PDB entry 3ZZ0 | X-ray diffraction, 2.80 A resolution | chain A

[Chain A]
Molecule: Elongation factor G
Organism: Staphylococcus aureus
UniProt: P68790 (EFG_STAAU); residues 1-693 here = UniProt positions 1-693
Amino-acid sequence (693 residues; row label = number of the first residue in the row):
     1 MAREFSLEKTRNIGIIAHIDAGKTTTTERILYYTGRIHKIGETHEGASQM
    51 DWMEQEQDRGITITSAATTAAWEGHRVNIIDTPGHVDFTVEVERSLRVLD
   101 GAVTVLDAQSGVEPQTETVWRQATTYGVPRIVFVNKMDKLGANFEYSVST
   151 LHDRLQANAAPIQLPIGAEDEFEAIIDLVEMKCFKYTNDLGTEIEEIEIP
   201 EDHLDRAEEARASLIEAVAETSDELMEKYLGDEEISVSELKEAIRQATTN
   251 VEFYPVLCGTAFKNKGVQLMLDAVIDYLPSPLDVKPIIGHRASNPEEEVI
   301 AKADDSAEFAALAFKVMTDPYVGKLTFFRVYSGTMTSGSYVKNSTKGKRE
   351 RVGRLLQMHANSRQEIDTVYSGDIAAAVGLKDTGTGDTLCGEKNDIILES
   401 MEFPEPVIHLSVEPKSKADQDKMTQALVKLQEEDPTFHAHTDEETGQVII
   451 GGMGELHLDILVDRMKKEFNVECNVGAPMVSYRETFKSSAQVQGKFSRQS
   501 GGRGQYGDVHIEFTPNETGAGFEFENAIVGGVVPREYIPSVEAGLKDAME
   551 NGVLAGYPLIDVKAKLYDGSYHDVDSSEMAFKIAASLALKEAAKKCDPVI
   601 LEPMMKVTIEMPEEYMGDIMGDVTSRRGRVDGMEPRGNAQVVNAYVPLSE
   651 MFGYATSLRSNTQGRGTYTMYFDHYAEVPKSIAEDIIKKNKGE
Unresolved in the structure: 1, 37-64, 401-403, 443-446, 498-504, 693
Construct notes: engineered mutation Ile16 (Met in P68790)
Swiss-Prot annotation at these positions:
  - binding site (GTP): Ala17 to Thr24, Asp81 to His85, Asn135 to Asp138
What the authors report for this chain:
  - mutagenesis - M16I/F88L, F88L: abolished binding to FA
  - mutagenesis - F88L: decreased binding to GTP
  - mutagenesis - F88L: unchanged catalytic activity (GTP hydrolysis)
  - conformationally variable residues (loop rearrangement, order/disorder transition, side-chain flip): Ile37 to Thr64, Gly84 to Val90, Ser400 to Pro406
  - contacts within the chain: Ile15-Thr82 (backbone contact), Asp87-Met670 (backbone contact), Phe88-Ile460 (hydrophobic contact)
  - mutagenesis - M16I/F88L: decreased catalytic activity

[In short]
From UniProt: 17 GTP-binding residues. From the paper: M16I/F88L and F88L abolish binding to FA;
conformational variability at Ile37, Gly84 and Ser400.
Chain A is Elongation factor G (Staphylococcus aureus); the structure, Crystal structure of ribosomal
elongation factor (EF)-G from Staphylococcus aureus with a fusidic acid hyper-sensitivity mutation ..., was
determined by X-ray diffraction together with 3ZZT and 3ZZU from the same study.
